Entry 4AMB (X-ray diffraction, 2.62 A resolution); this record covers chains A and B.

# Chain A (and B)
Molecule: Snogd
Source organism: Streptomyces nogalater
Notes: chain B of this document is another copy of the same molecule, construct and numbering; everything in this record applies to it too
Reference sequence: Q9RN61 (Q9RN61_STRNO); residues 13-390 here = UniProt positions 13-390
Sequence (400 residues; each row starts with the number of its first residue; numbers below 1 keep their minus sign (Met-9 is residue -9)):
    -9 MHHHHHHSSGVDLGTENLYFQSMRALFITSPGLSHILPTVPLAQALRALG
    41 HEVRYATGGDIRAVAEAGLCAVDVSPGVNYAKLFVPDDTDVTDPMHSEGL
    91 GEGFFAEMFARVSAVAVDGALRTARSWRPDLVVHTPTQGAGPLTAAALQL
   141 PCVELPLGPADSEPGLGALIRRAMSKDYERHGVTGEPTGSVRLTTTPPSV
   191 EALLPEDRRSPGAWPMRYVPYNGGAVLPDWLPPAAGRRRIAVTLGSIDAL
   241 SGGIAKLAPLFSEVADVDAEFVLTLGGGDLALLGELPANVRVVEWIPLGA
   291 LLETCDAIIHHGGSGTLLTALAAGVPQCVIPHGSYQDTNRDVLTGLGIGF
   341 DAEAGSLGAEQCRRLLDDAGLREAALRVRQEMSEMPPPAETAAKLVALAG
Unresolved in the structure: -9 to 11, 77-83, 326, 390 (chain B: -9 to 10, 77-83)
Differences from the reference sequence: expression tag (-9 to 12)
What the authors report for this chain:
  - binding site for deoxyuridine-5'-diphosphate: Asn212, Trp285, Ile286, Leu288, His301, Ser304, Gly305, Thr306
  - self-association interface (contacts with another copy of this molecule): Ala215 to Leu217
  - conformationally variable residues (loop rearrangement): Gly235 to Ile237, Gly266 to Gly268
  - catalytic residues: His25, His301 (proposed by the authors, not directly observed)
  - mutagenesis - H25A, H25N, H301A: decreased catalytic activity on nogalamycin F 4

# Chain A / chain B interface
Residue-residue contacts (62):
  Arg14(A) - Glu293(B)  salt bridge
  Gln34(A) - Gln34(B)  hydrogen bond
  Ala35(A) - Ala38(B)  hydrophobic
  Arg37(A) - Val209(B)
  Arg37(A) - Pro210(B)  hydrogen bond (side chain-backbone)
  Ala38(A) - Ala35(B)  hydrophobic
  Ala38(A) - Pro377(B)
  Ala38(A) - Pro378(B)
  Ala38(A) - Ala379(B)  hydrogen bond (backbone-backbone)
  Leu39(A) - Arg207(B)
  Leu39(A) - Pro377(B)
  Leu39(A) - Ala379(B)
  Gly40(A) - Arg207(B)
  Glu42(A) - Glu293(B)
  Arg44(A) - Leu217(B)
  Ala55(A) - Glu56(B)
  Ala55(A) - Gly214(B)
  Ala55(A) - Ala215(B)
  Glu56(A) - Ala55(B)
  Glu56(A) - Glu56(B)
  Glu56(A) - Ala57(B)
  Glu56(A) - Gly58(B)  hydrogen bond (backbone-backbone)
  Ala57(A) - Gln34(B)
  Ala57(A) - Glu56(B)
  Ala57(A) - Ala57(B)
  Gly58(A) - Glu56(B)  hydrogen bond (backbone-backbone)
  Gly58(A) - Ala57(B)
  Gly58(A) - Tyr211(B)
  Gly58(A) - Gly214(B)
  Leu59(A) - Gly214(B)
  Leu59(A) - Ala215(B)  hydrogen bond (backbone-backbone)
  Cys60(A) - Ala215(B)
  Cys60(A) - Leu217(B)  hydrophobic
  Ala61(A) - Ala215(B)  hydrogen bond (backbone-backbone)
  Ala61(A) - Val216(B)
  Ala61(A) - Leu217(B)  hydrogen bond (backbone-backbone)
  Trp117(A) - Glu293(B)  hydrogen bond
  Arg207(A) - Leu39(B)
  Arg207(A) - Gly40(B)
  Val209(A) - Arg37(B)
  Pro210(A) - Arg37(B)  hydrogen bond (backbone-side chain)
  Tyr211(A) - Gly58(B)
  Gly214(A) - Ala55(B)
  Gly214(A) - Gly58(B)
  Gly214(A) - Leu59(B)
  Ala215(A) - Ala55(B)
  Ala215(A) - Leu59(B)  hydrogen bond (backbone-backbone)
  Ala215(A) - Cys60(B)
  Ala215(A) - Ala61(B)  hydrogen bond (backbone-backbone)
  Val216(A) - Ile51(B)  hydrophobic
  Val216(A) - Ala61(B)
  Leu217(A) - Arg44(B)
  Leu217(A) - Cys60(B)  hydrophobic
  Leu217(A) - Ala61(B)  hydrogen bond (backbone-backbone)
  Glu293(A) - Arg14(B)  salt bridge
  Glu293(A) - Glu42(B)
  Glu293(A) - Arg44(B)  salt bridge
  Glu293(A) - Trp117(B)  hydrogen bond
  Pro377(A) - Ala38(B)
  Pro377(A) - Leu39(B)
  Pro378(A) - Ala38(B)
  Ala379(A) - Ala38(B)  hydrogen bond (backbone-backbone)
Other interface residues (no listed pair), chain A (37 interface residues in all): Ile51, Arg52, Val62, Asp63, Ser116, Gly213, Pro222, Pro287
Other interface residues (no listed pair), chain B (37 interface residues in all): Arg52, Asp63, Ser116, Leu221, Pro222, Pro287, Ala290

# Overview
The chain A/chain B interface involves 37 residues from each chain, with 15 hydrogen bonds and 3 salt bridges.
Polar pairs include Arg14(A)-Glu293(B), Glu293(A)-Arg44(B) and Gln34(A)-Gln34(B). From the paper: catalytic
residues His25(A) and His301(A); H25A, H25N and H301A of chain A reduce catalytic activity on nogalamycin F 4.
Both chains are Snogd (Streptomyces nogalater). Entry 4AMB (Crystal structure of the glycosyltransferase SnogD
from Streptomyces nogalater) was determined by X-ray diffraction (same publication as 4AMG and 4AN4).
